5XFO - chain A; structure by X-ray diffraction, 1.90 A resolution.

== Chain A ==
Molecule: PHD finger protein 1
Organism: Homo sapiens
Reference sequence: O43189 (PHF1_HUMAN); residues 25-340 here = UniProt positions 25-340
Sequence (316 residues; each row starts with the number of its first residue):
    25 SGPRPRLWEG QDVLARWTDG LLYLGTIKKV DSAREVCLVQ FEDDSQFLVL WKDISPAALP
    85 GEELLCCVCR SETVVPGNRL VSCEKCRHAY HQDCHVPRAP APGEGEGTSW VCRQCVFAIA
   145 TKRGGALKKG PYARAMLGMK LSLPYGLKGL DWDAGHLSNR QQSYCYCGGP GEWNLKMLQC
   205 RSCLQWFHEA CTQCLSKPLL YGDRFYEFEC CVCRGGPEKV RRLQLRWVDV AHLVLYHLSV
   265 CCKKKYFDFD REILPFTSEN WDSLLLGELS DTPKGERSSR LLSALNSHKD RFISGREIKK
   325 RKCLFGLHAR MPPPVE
Not modelled in the structure: 25
Metal / ion sites: Zn2+ site 1: Cys90, Cys93, His115, Cys118; Zn2+ site 2: Cys107, Cys110, Cys136, Cys139; Zn2+ site 3: Cys189, Cys191, His212, Cys215; Zn2+ site 4: Cys204, Cys207, Cys234, Cys237
Curated features (UniProtKB/Swiss-Prot):
  - zinc finger: Glu87 to Ala142 (PHD-type 1), Gln186 to Gly240 (PHD-type 2)
  - mutagenesis: Trp41 (W41A: Abolishes histone H3K36me3-binding and localization at double-strand breaks (DSBs)), Tyr47 (Y47A: Abolishes histone H3K36me3-binding), Phe65 (F65A: Abolishes histone H3K36me3-binding), Glu66 (E66K: Impairs histone H3K36me3-binding), Phe71 (F71A: Abolishes histone H3K36me3-binding)

== Overview ==
Cys90, Cys93, His115 and Cys118 form the Zn2+ site 1. Cys107, Cys110, Cys136 and Cys139 form the Zn2+ site 2.
From UniProt: 5 mutagenesis sites.
Chain A is PHD finger protein 1 (Homo sapiens); the structure, Structure of the N-terminal domains of PHF1,
was determined by X-ray diffraction, deposited together with 5XFN, 5XFP, 5XFQ and 5XFR.
